Entry 1VBE (X-ray diffraction, 2.80 A resolution); this record covers chains 1 and 2 of the 5 polymer chains in the assembly.

# Chain 1
Protein: Poliovirus type 3
Source organism: Poliovirus type 3 (strains P3/LEON/37 AND P3/LEON 12A[1]B)
UniProt: P03302 (POLG_POL3L); residues 3-302 here correspond to UniProt positions 578-877 (UniProt number = residue number + 575)
Chain sequence (300 residues; numbered 3 to 302; the number before each row is that of its first residue):
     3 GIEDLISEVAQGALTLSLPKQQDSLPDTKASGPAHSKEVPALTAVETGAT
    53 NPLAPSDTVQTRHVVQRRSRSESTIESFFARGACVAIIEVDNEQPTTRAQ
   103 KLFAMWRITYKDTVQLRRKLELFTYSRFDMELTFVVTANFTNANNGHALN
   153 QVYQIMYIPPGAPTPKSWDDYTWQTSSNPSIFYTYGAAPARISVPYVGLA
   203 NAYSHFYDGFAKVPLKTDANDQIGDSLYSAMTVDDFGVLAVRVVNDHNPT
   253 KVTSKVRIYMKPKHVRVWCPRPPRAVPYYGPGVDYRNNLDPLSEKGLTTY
Unresolved in the structure: 3-23
Differences from the reference sequence: engineered mutation Leu124 (Phe700 in P03302), Leu134 (Phe710 in P03302); conflict Arg288 (Lys864 in P03302)
Small-molecule neighbours: r78206 (J78; (methylpyridazine piperidine propyloxyphenyl)ethylacetate): Ile110, Thr111, Tyr112, Lys113, Phe130, Met132, Leu134, Phe136, Ile157, Tyr159, Pro181, Ser182, Ile183, Ile194, Val196, Val199, Tyr205, Phe238, Leu241, Met262

# Chain 2
Protein: Poliovirus type 3
Source organism: Poliovirus type 3 (strains P3/LEON/37 AND P3/LEON 12A[1]B)
Notes: engineered mutation(s): CHAIN 1, F124L, F134L
UniProt: P03302 (POLG_POL3L); residues 1-271 here correspond to UniProt positions 69-339 (UniProt number = residue number + 68)
Chain sequence (271 residues; row label = number of the first residue in the row):
     1 SPNVEACGYSDRVLQLTLGNSTITTQEAANSVVAYGRWPEFIRDDEANPV
    51 DQPTEPDVATCRFYTLDTVMWGKESKGWWWKLPDALRDMGLFGQNMYYHY
   101 LGRSGYTVHVQCNASKFHQGALGVFAIPEYCLAGDSDKQRYTSYANANPG
   151 ERGGKFYSQFNKDNAVTSPKREFCPVDYLLGCGVLLGNAFVYPHQIINLR
   201 TNNSATIVLPYVNALAIDSMVKHNNWGIAILPLSPLDFAQDSSVEIPITV
   251 TIAPMCSEFNGLRNVTAPKFQ
Unresolved in the structure: 1-5

# How chain 1 and chain 2 interact
Contacting residue pairs (108):
  Glu48(1) - Ala29(2)
  Glu48(1) - Gln195(2)
  Glu48(1) - Ile196(2)  hydrogen bond (backbone-backbone)
  Glu48(1) - Asn198(2)  hydrogen bond
  Glu48(1) - Thr201(2)  hydrogen bond
  Glu48(1) - Asn202(2)
  Thr49(1) - Ala29(2)
  Thr49(1) - Val32(2)
  Thr49(1) - Gln195(2)  hydrogen bond (backbone-side chain)
  Gly50(1) - His194(2)
  Thr126(1) - Glu129(2)
  Tyr127(1) - Glu129(2)  hydrogen bond
  Tyr127(1) - Val212(2)
  Tyr127(1) - Asn213(2)
  Tyr127(1) - Ala214(2)
  Ala202(1) - Ala214(2)
  Ala202(1) - Leu215(2)  hydrophobic
  Asn203(1) - Ala214(2)  hydrogen bond (backbone-backbone)
  Asn203(1) - Leu215(2)
  Ala204(1) - Ala214(2)
  Ser206(1) - Ala214(2)
  Phe208(1) - Glu129(2)
  Tyr209(1) - Glu129(2)
  Tyr209(1) - Cys131(2)
  Tyr209(1) - Lys222(2)
  Tyr209(1) - His223(2)
  Asp210(1) - Lys81(2)  salt bridge
  Asp210(1) - Glu129(2)  hydrogen bond (backbone-side chain)
  Asp210(1) - Tyr130(2)
  Asp210(1) - Cys131(2)  hydrogen bond (backbone-side chain)
  Asp210(1) - His223(2)
  Asp210(1) - Asn224(2)  hydrogen bond (backbone-backbone)
  Gly211(1) - Lys222(2)
  Phe212(1) - Thr142(2)
  Phe212(1) - Ser143(2)
  Phe212(1) - Tyr144(2)  hydrophobic
  Phe212(1) - Ala147(2)  hydrophobic
  Phe212(1) - Lys222(2)  hydrogen bond (backbone-backbone)
  Ala213(1) - Lys222(2)  hydrogen bond (backbone-side chain)
  Val215(1) - Tyr144(2)
  Val215(1) - Val221(2)  hydrophobic
  Val215(1) - Lys222(2)
  Val215(1) - Pro268(2)  hydrophobic
  Pro216(1) - Tyr144(2)
  Pro216(1) - Pro268(2)
  Pro216(1) - Lys269(2)  hydrogen bond (backbone-backbone)
  Leu217(1) - Thr266(2)
  Leu217(1) - Ala267(2)
  Leu217(1) - Lys269(2)
  Lys218(1) - Ala267(2)  hydrogen bond (backbone-backbone)
  Lys218(1) - Pro268(2)
  Lys218(1) - Lys269(2)
  Asp227(1) - Arg171(2)  salt bridge
  Leu229(1) - Arg140(2)
  Tyr230(1) - Tyr130(2)
  Tyr230(1) - Cys131(2)
  Tyr230(1) - Leu132(2)  hydrogen bond (side chain-backbone)
  Tyr230(1) - Arg140(2)  hydrogen bond (backbone-backbone)
  Tyr230(1) - Thr142(2)
  Tyr230(1) - Phe173(2)
  Ser231(1) - Cys131(2)  hydrogen bond
  Ala232(1) - Arg140(2)
  Cys271(1) - Tyr35(2)  hydrophobic
  Cys271(1) - Val212(2)  hydrophobic
  Pro272(1) - Tyr192(2)
  Arg273(1) - Pro128(2)  hydrogen bond (side chain-backbone)
  Arg273(1) - Glu129(2)  hydrogen bond (side chain-backbone)
  Arg273(1) - Tyr192(2)  hydrogen bond
  Pro274(1) - Val184(2)
  Pro274(1) - Asn188(2)
  Pro274(1) - Val191(2)
  Pro274(1) - Tyr192(2)
  Pro275(1) - Val184(2)
  Arg276(1) - Cys182(2)  hydrogen bond (side chain-backbone)
  Arg276(1) - Gly183(2)
  Ala277(1) - Gly183(2)  hydrogen bond (backbone-backbone)
  Ala277(1) - Val184(2)  hydrophobic
  Ala277(1) - Leu185(2)  hydrophobic
  Val278(1) - Leu179(2)  hydrophobic
  Val278(1) - Gly183(2)  hydrogen bond (backbone-backbone)
  Tyr281(1) - Asp137(2)  hydrogen bond (side chain-backbone)
  Tyr281(1) - Gln139(2)
  Gly282(1) - Gln139(2)  hydrogen bond (backbone-side chain)
  Pro283(1) - Gln139(2)
  Pro283(1) - Arg140(2)
  Gly284(1) - Arg140(2)
  Val285(1) - Cys131(2)
  Val285(1) - Leu132(2)
  Val285(1) - Ala133(2)
  Val285(1) - Cys182(2)
  Asp286(1) - Ala133(2)
  Asp286(1) - Gly134(2)  hydrogen bond (side chain-backbone)
  Asp286(1) - Gln139(2)
  Asp286(1) - Arg140(2)  hydrogen bond (side chain-backbone)
  Tyr287(1) - Ala133(2)  hydrophobic
  Tyr287(1) - Phe160(2)  hydrophobic
  Tyr287(1) - Cys174(2)  hydrogen bond (side chain-backbone)
  Tyr287(1) - Pro175(2)
  Tyr287(1) - Val176(2)  hydrogen bond (side chain-backbone)
  Tyr287(1) - Gly181(2)
  Tyr287(1) - Cys182(2)
  Tyr287(1) - Gly183(2)
  Arg288(1) - Asp137(2)  salt bridge
  Arg288(1) - Phe160(2)
  Arg288(1) - Lys162(2)
  Leu291(1) - Phe160(2)  hydrophobic
  Leu291(1) - Tyr178(2)  hydrogen bond (backbone-side chain)
  Leu294(1) - Leu185(2)  hydrophobic
Interface residues without a listed pair, chain 1 (48 interface residues in all): Val47, Leu201, Lys214, Asp223, Ser228, Pro293
Interface residues without a listed pair, chain 2 (59 interface residues in all): Asn30, Ile127, Ser136, Asn148, Ala189, Ala216

# In short
48 residues of chain 1 and 59 residues of chain 2 are in contact, with 29 hydrogen bonds and 3 salt bridges.
Among the polar pairs are Asp210(1)-Lys81(2), Asp227(1)-Arg171(2) and Arg288(1)-Asp137(2). Bound to chain 1:
r78206.
Here chain 1 is Poliovirus type 3 and chain 2 is Poliovirus type 3, both from Poliovirus type 3 (strains
P3/LEON/37 AND P3/LEON 12A[1]B). Entry 1VBE (Poliovirus (type 3, sabin strain, mutant 242-H2) complexed with
R78206) was determined by X-ray diffraction together with 1VBA, 1VBB, 1VBC and 1VBD from the same study.
